Entry 1ZSB (X-ray diffraction, 2.00 A resolution); this record covers chain A.

Chain A:
Protein: Carbonic anhydrase II
Organism: Homo sapiens
Notes: EC 4.2.1.1
Reference sequence: P00918 (CAH2_HUMAN); the author numbering skips numbers that UniProt does not, so the offset changes along the chain: 2-125 = UniProt 1-124; 127-261 = UniProt 125-259
Sequence (259 residues; each row starts with the number of its first residue; note: 1 number in that range is skipped by the numbering (no residue carries it; nothing is unmodelled there)):
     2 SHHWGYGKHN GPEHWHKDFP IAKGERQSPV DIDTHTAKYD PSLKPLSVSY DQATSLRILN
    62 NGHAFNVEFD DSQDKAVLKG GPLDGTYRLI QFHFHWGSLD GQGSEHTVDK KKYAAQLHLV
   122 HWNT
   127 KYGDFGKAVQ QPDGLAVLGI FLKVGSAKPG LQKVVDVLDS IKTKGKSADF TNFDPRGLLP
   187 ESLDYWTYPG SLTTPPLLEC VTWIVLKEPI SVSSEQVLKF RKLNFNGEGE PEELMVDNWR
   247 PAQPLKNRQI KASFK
Disordered / not traced: 2-3
Differences from the reference sequence: engineered mutation Q117 (Glu116 in P00918)
Bound ions: Zn2+: H94, H96, H119 (together with 5-acetamido-1,3,4-thiadiazole-2-sulfonamide)
Ligand contacts: 5-acetamido-1,3,4-thiadiazole-2-sulfonamide (AZM): Q92, H94, H96, E106, H119, V121, F131, V143, S197, L198, T199, T200, W209

Overview:
Bound to chain A: 5-acetamido-1,3,4-thiadiazole-2-sulfonamide. The Zn2+ site is built by H94, H96 and H119.
Chain A is Carbonic anhydrase II (Homo sapiens); the structure, Carbonic anhydrase II mutant E117Q, transition
state analogue acetazolamide, was determined by X-ray diffraction (same publication as 1ZSA and 1ZSC).
